7LU5 - chains B and D of the 4 polymer chains in the assembly; structure by X-ray diffraction, 3.57 A resolution.

Chain B (and D):
Molecule: Deoxynucleoside triphosphate triphosphohydrolase SAMHD1
Organism: Homo sapiens
Notes: EC 3.1.5.-; chain D of this document is another copy of the same molecule, construct and numbering; everything in this record applies to it too
Reference sequence: Q9Y3Z3 (SAMH1_HUMAN); residues 113-626 here = UniProt positions 113-626
Amino-acid sequence (535 residues; numbered 92 to 626; the number before each row is that of its first residue):
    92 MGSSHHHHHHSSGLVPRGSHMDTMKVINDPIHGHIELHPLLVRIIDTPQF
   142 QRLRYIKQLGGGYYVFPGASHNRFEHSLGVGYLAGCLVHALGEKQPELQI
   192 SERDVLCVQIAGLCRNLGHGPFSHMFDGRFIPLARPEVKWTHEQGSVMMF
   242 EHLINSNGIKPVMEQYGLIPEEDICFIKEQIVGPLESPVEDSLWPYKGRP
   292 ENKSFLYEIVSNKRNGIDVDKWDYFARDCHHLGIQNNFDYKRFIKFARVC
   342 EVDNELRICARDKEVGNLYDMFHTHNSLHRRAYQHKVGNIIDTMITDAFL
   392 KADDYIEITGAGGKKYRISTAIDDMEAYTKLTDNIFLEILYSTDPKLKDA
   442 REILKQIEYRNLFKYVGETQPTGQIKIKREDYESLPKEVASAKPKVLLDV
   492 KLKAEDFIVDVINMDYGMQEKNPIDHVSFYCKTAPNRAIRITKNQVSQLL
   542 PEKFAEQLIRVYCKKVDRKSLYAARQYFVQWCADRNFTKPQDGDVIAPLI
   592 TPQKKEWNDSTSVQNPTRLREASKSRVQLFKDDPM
Disordered / not traced: 92-112, 278-283, 600-626
Sequence notes: initiating methionine (92); expression tag (93-112); engineered mutation Arg206 (His in Q9Y3Z3), Asn207 (Asp in Q9Y3Z3), His366 (Arg in Q9Y3Z3)
Small-molecule neighbours:
  - 2'-deoxyguanosine-5'-triphosphate (DGT), molecule 1: Lys116, Val117, Ile118, Ile136, Asp137, Gln142, Arg145, Phe165
  - 2'-deoxyguanosine-5'-triphosphate (DGT), molecule 2: Val117, Ile118, Asn119, His125
  - 2'-deoxyguanosine-5'-triphosphate (DGT), molecule 3: Tyr155, Val156, Pro158, Lys377, Val378, Arg451, Leu453, Lys455
  - 2'-deoxyguanosine-5'-triphosphate (DGT), molecule 4: Val156, Phe157, Ile325, Arg372, His376, Lys377, Val378
  - 2'-deoxyguanosine-5'-triphosphate (DGT), molecule 5: Arg333, Phe337, Arg352, Lys354, Glu355, Asn358, Lys523
UniProt features mapped onto this chain:
  - active site: His233
  - binding site (GTP): Lys116, Val117, Asp137, Gln142, Arg145, Arg451, Lys455, Lys523
  - binding site (dATP): Asn119, Gln149, Val156, Arg164, His210, His215, Lys312, Tyr315, Asp319, Arg333, Arg352, Lys354, Asn358, Gln375, His376, Lys377, Lys523
  - binding site (dCTP): Asn119, Gln149, Val156, Arg164, His210, His215, Lys312, Tyr315, Asp319, Arg333, Arg352, Lys354, Arg372, Gln375, His376, Lys377, Lys523
  - binding site (dGTP): Asn119, Gln149, Leu150, Val156, Arg164, Lys312, Tyr315, Asp319, Arg333, Arg352, Lys354, Asn358, Tyr374, Gln375, His376, Lys377, Lys523
  - binding site (dTTP): Asn119, Gln149, Val156, Arg164, His210, His215, Lys312, Tyr315, Asp319, Arg333, Arg352, Lys354, Gln375, His376, Lys377, Lys523
  - binding site (Mn(2+)): His167, Asp311
  - modified residue: Thr592 (Microbial infection: Phosphothreonine)
  - cross-link (Glycyl lysine isopeptide (Lys-Gly)): Lys467 (interchain with G-Cter in SUMO2), Lys469 (interchain with G-Cter in SUMO2), Lys492 (interchain with G-Cter in SUMO2), Lys622 (interchain with G-Cter in SUMO2)
  - natural variant: Asp120 to His123 (deletion: In AGS5), His123 (H123P: In AGS5), Arg143 (R143C: In AGS5; R143H: In AGS5), Arg145 (R145Q: In AGS5), His167 (H167Y: In AGS5), Ile201 (I201N: In AGS5 and CHBL2), Gly209 (G209S: In AGS5), Met254 (M254V: In AGS5), Arg290 (R290H: In AGS5), Leu369 (L369S: In AGS5), Met385 (M385V: In AGS5), Ile448 (I448T: In AGS5), 1 further natural variant entry in UniProt
  - mutagenesis: Asp137 (D137A: Impairs homotetramerization and nearly abolishes dNTPase activity), Gln142 (Q142E/A: Impairs homotetramerization and nearly abolishes dNTPase activity; when associated with K-145), Arg143 (R143A: Abolished ability to restrict infection by viruses), Arg145 (R145A: Impairs homotetramerization and nearly abolishes dNTPase activity. Abolished ability to restrict infection by viruses; R145K: Impairs homotetramerization and nearly abolishes dNTPase activity ...), Gln149 (Q149A: Abolished dNTPase activity without affecting homotetramerization. Abolished dNTPase activity; when associated with A-319), Arg164 (R164A: Abolished ability to restrict infection by viruses), His167 (H167A: Abolished ability to restrict infection by viruses), His210 (H210A: Abolished dNTPase activity without affecting homotetramerization), His215 (H215A: Abolished dNTPase activity without affecting homotetramerization), Arg226 (R226G: Loss of function in defense response to virus), His233 (H233A: Abolished dNTPase activity without affecting homotetramerization. Abolished ability to restrict infection by viruses), Asp311 (D311A: Loss of function in defense response to virus. Loss of dNTPase activity. Does not affect oligomerization), 26 further mutagenesis entries in UniProt
From the paper describing this entry:
  - disease-associated variants - R366H: unchanged expression
  - disease-associated variants - R366H: unchanged stability
  - disease-associated variants - R145Q, Y155C, R366H: decreased catalytic activity on dGTP
  - disease-associated variants - R366H: abolished binding to 2'-deoxyguanosine-5'-triphosphate
  - disease-associated variants - R366H: unchanged binding to cyclin A2
  - disease-associated variants - R366H: unchanged binding to CtIP
  - disease-associated variants - R366H: unchanged signaling
  - disease-associated variants - R366H: unchanged signaling in response to innate immune response suppression
  - disease-associated variants - R366H: decreased binding to nucleic acid
  - disease-associated variants - R145Q, Y155C, P158S, R366H: decreased catalytic activity on 2'-deoxyguanosine-5'-triphosphate
  - mutagenesis - R366H: unchanged expression
  - mutagenesis - R366H (62.3 +/- 0.1 degC): unchanged stability
  - mutagenesis - R366H: decreased catalytic activity on each dNTP tested
  - mutagenesis - R366H: unchanged binding to cyclin A2
  - mutagenesis - R366H: unchanged binding to CtIP
  - mutagenesis - R366H: unchanged signaling
  - mutagenesis - R366H: unchanged signaling in response to firefly luciferase
  - mutagenesis - R366H (2965 +/- 328 nM): decreased binding to 6FAM-ssDNA
  - disease-associated variants - R145Q, Y155C, P158S, I201N, L244F, R451C: decreased expression
  - mutagenesis - Y155C (60.2 +/- 0.3 degC): decreased stability

Interface between chain B and chain D:
Contacting residue pairs (76; chain B residue first):
  Gln326(B) with Asn327(D); Asn328(D), hydrogen bond (side chain-backbone); Phe329(D), hydrogen bond (side chain-backbone); Asp330(D)
  Asn327(B) with Gln326(D)
  Asn328(B) with Gln326(D), hydrogen bond (side chain-backbone); Asn328(D); Arg372(D)
  Gly357(B) with Arg371(D)
  Asn358(B) with Arg372(D), hydrogen bond
  Asp361(B) with His364(D), salt bridge; Ser368(D), hydrogen bond; Arg371(D), salt bridge; Arg372(D), salt bridge
  His364(B) with Asp361(D), salt bridge; His364(D)
  Asn367(B) with Leu540(D)
  Ser368(B) with Asp361(D), hydrogen bond
  Arg371(B) with Gly357(D); Asp361(D), salt bridge
  Arg372(B) with Asn328(D), hydrogen bond (side chain-backbone); Asn358(D), hydrogen bond; Asp361(D), salt bridge
  Gln461(B) with Asn535(D); Val537(D); Ser538(D)
  Pro462(B) with Gln539(D)
  Gly464(B) with Gln539(D)
  Cys522(B) with Asp583(D); Val586(D), hydrophobic
  Thr524(B) with Arg566(D); Val586(D); Ile587(D)
  Ala525(B) with Val586(D), hydrophobic
  Arg528(B) with Asp585(D); Val586(D)
  Ile530(B) with Gln582(D)
  Asn535(B) with Gln461(D); Thr579(D)
  Gln536(B) with Gln461(D); Lys580(D), hydrogen bond (side chain-backbone); Pro581(D); Gln582(D)
  Val537(B) with Gln461(D)
  Ser538(B) with Gln461(D); Glu547(D), hydrogen bond
  Gln539(B) with Gln461(D), hydrogen bond; Lys544(D); Glu547(D), hydrogen bond (backbone-side chain)
  Leu540(B) with Asn367(D); Pro542(D); Lys544(D); Ala546(D); Glu547(D)
  Pro542(B) with Leu540(D)
  Glu543(B) with Glu543(D)
  Lys544(B) with Gln539(D); Leu540(D)
  Ala546(B) with Leu540(D)
  Glu547(B) with Ser538(D), hydrogen bond; Gln539(D), hydrogen bond (side chain-backbone); Leu540(D)
  Arg566(B) with Thr524(D)
  Thr579(B) with Asn535(D)
  Lys580(B) with Gln536(D), hydrogen bond (backbone-side chain)
  Pro581(B) with Gln536(D)
  Gln582(B) with Asp353(D); Val356(D); Ile530(D); Ile532(D); Gln536(D), hydrogen bond (side chain-backbone)
  Asp583(B) with Cys522(D)
  Asp585(B) with Arg528(D)
  Val586(B) with Thr524(D); Ala525(D), hydrophobic; Arg528(D)
Interface residues without a listed pair, chain B (47 interface residues in all): Asp353, Lys354, Val356, Lys377, Tyr507, Ile532, Leu541, Phe545, Ile587
Interface residues without a listed pair, chain D (48 interface residues in all): Lys354, Pro462, Met505, Tyr507, Leu541, Phe545

In short:
47 residues of chain B face 48 of chain D across their interface; the contacts include 16 hydrogen bonds and 6
salt bridges. Polar contacts include Asp361(B)-His364(D), Asp361(B)-Arg371(D) and Asp361(B)-Arg372(D). The
paper reports that R145Q, Y155C and P158S of chain B, among others, reduce expression; R145Q, Y155C and P158S
of chain B, among others, reduce catalytic activity on 2'-deoxyguanosine-5'-triphosphate.
Chain B and chain D are both Deoxynucleoside triphosphate triphosphohydrolase SAMHD1 (Homo sapiens); the
structure, Samhd1(113-626) H206R D207N R366H, was determined by X-ray diffraction, deposited together with
7LTT.
